PDB entry 9G9T | electron microscopy, 1.80 A resolution | chains A and G of the 24 polymer chains in the assembly

[Chain A]
Protein: Cytochrome b
From: Toxoplasma gondii
UniProtKB: O20672 (CYB_TOXGO); numbering as in UniProt (aligned over 10-368)
Sequence (360 residues; each row starts with the number of its first residue):
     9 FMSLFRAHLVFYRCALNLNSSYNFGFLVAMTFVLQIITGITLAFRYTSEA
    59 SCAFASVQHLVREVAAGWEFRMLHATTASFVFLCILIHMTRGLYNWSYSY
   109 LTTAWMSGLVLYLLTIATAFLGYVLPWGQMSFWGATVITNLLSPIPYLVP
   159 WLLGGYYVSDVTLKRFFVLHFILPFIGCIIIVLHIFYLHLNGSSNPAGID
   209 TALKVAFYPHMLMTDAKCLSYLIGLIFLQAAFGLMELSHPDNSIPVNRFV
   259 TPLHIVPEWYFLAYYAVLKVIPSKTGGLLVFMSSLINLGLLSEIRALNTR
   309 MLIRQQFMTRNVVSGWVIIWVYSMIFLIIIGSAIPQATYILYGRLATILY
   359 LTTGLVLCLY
Construct notes: expression tag (9)
Metal / ion sites: heme Fe site 1: His82, His178; heme Fe site 2: His96, His192; Mg2+: Arg303, Asn306, Arg308, Tyr368
Small-molecule neighbours:
  - A1IJD (6-chloranyl-7-methoxy-2-methyl-3-[4-[4-(trifluoromethyloxy)phenoxy]phenyl]-1H-quinolin-4-one), molecule 1: Phe9, Leu12, Phe13, His16, Leu17, Tyr20, Cys22, Leu26, Tyr30, Asn31, Phe34, Cys186, Ile189, Val190, Ile193, Leu196, His197, Ser201, Phe215, Asp223
  - A1IJD, molecule 2: Leu94, Met97, Thr98, Leu101, Tyr120, Ile124, Ile146, Leu149, Phe269, Tyr272, Tyr273, Leu276, Phe289, Ser292, Leu293, Leu296, Val325, Trp328, Tyr358, Leu365
  - heme (HEM), molecule 1: Tyr30, Asn31, Phe32, Gly33, Phe34, Val36, Ala37, Phe40, Ile93, His96, Met97, Arg99, Ser105, Leu109, Ala112, Trp113, Gly116, Leu117, Leu119, Tyr120, Ile189, His192, Ile193, Leu196, Ser201, Ser202
  - heme (HEM), molecule 2: Phe40, Gln43, Ile44, Gly47, Ile48, Leu50, Ala51, Tyr54, Arg79, His82, Ala83, Ala86, Thr126, Ala127, Gly130, Tyr131, Leu133, Pro134, Phe175, His178, Phe179, Pro182, Phe183, Tyr268
  - 1,2-diacyl-sn-glycero-3-phosphocholine (PC1): Phe34, Met38, Val41, Tyr216, Leu220, Met221, Ala224, Leu227
Curated features (UniProtKB/Swiss-Prot):
  - binding site (heme b): His82, His96, His178, His192
  - binding site (a ubiquinone): His197
From the paper describing this entry:
  - binding site for A1IJD: Leu26, Phe34, Ile189, Val190, Ile193, His197, Asp223
  - specificity-determining residues: Leu26, Met219, Thr222
  - mutagenesis - T222P: decreased binding to 7-methoxy ELQs (citing earlier work)

[Chain G]
Protein: Ubiquinol-cytochrome c reductase
From: Toxoplasma gondii
UniProtKB: A0A125YYJ3 (A0A125YYJ3_TOXGG); numbering as in UniProt (aligned over 1-234)
Sequence (234 residues; row label = number of the first residue in the row):
     1 MAQFHREIGKLFASYSNKITANSPVQYVPSPPTKGKVRRALSSALMPVWF
    51 KFFRGPLDRWNLAVMAKYLRDHGLMYDDLYSDKEPVFARALELLPPDIQA
   101 ARFRRLMRGTYLNHLRLYLPVHEQNYDPFIPYMAPYVEEAKFQLQEEEEL
   151 LGYHMWEGVWYSGGVTGFGDKEPGEHFLVALPNLYGAGGSPMQAGGKHFS
   201 SHAASAARARLATLAQKRLEEAMQQRERQSVSQN
Unresolved in the structure: 1-2, 195-234

[Chain A / chain G interface]
Contacting residue pairs - 43 pairs, chain A then chain G:
  Leu24(A) - His114(G)  hydrogen bond (backbone-side chain)
  Asn25(A) - Thr110(G)
  Asn25(A) - Asn113(G)  hydrogen bond
  Tyr108(A) - Ser81(G)
  Tyr108(A) - Lys83(G)
  Tyr108(A) - Glu84(G)  hydrogen bond
  Leu191(A) - Phe177(G)  hydrophobic
  Phe194(A) - His176(G)
  Phe194(A) - Phe177(G)
  Phe194(A) - Ala180(G)  hydrophobic
  Tyr195(A) - Phe177(G)
  Leu198(A) - Glu175(G)
  Asn199(A) - Lys83(G)  hydrogen bond (backbone-side chain)
  Ile207(A) - Leu79(G)  hydrophobic
  Ile207(A) - Thr110(G)
  Asp208(A) - Tyr80(G)
  Asp208(A) - Ser81(G)
  Asp208(A) - Asp82(G)  hydrogen bond (side chain-backbone)
  Asp208(A) - Leu106(G)
  Thr209(A) - Leu106(G)
  Thr209(A) - Thr110(G)  hydrogen bond
  Ala210(A) - Phe103(G)  hydrophobic
  Ala210(A) - Met107(G)
  Leu211(A) - Met107(G)  hydrophobic
  Leu211(A) - Tyr111(G)
  Arg303(A) - Glu84(G)  salt bridge
  Arg303(A) - Pro85(G)
  Met309(A) - Tyr80(G)  hydrophobic
  Leu310(A) - Tyr80(G)
  Ile311(A) - Tyr80(G)  hydrophobic
  Arg312(A) - Ser81(G)
  Gln313(A) - Tyr68(G)  hydrogen bond
  Phe315(A) - Met65(G)  hydrophobic
  Phe315(A) - Leu79(G)  hydrophobic
  Thr317(A) - Val64(G)
  Thr317(A) - Tyr68(G)
  Arg318(A) - Val64(G)
  Arg318(A) - Lys67(G)
  Arg318(A) - Tyr68(G)
  Arg318(A) - Asp71(G)  salt bridge
  Arg318(A) - Tyr118(G)  hydrogen bond
  Val320(A) - Trp60(G)  hydrophobic
  Val321(A) - Leu57(G)  hydrophobic
Interface residues without a listed pair, chain A (29 interface residues in all): Asn27, Pro204, Ala205, Gly206, Asn319
Interface residues without a listed pair, chain G (32 interface residues in all): Tyr76, Asp78, Val86, Arg102, Arg116, Gly174

[Summary]
29 residues of chain A face 32 of chain G across their interface; the contacts include 8 hydrogen bonds and 2
salt bridges. Polar pairs include Arg303(A)-Glu84(G), Arg318(A)-Asp71(G) and Leu24(A)-His114(G). From the
paper: a binding site for A1IJD at Leu26(A), Phe34(A) and Ile189(A) among others; T222P of chain A reduces
binding to 7-methoxy ELQs.
Chain A is Cytochrome b and chain G is Ubiquinol-cytochrome c reductase, both from Toxoplasma gondii; the
structure, Cryo-EM structure of the Toxoplasma gondii respiratory chain complex III inhibited by ELQ-300, was
determined by electron microscopy together with 9I4X from the same study.
